PDB entry 5IPN | X-ray diffraction, 4.61 A resolution (low resolution: residue-level contacts below are approximate; hydrogen-bond / salt-bridge calls are withheld) | chains F and 1 of the 9 polymer chains in the assembly

== Chain F ==
Protein: RNA polymerase sigma factor RpoS
From: Escherichia coli
UniProtKB: P13445 (RPOS_ECOLI); numbering as in UniProt (aligned over 1-330)
Sequence (336 residues; each row starts with the number of its first residue):
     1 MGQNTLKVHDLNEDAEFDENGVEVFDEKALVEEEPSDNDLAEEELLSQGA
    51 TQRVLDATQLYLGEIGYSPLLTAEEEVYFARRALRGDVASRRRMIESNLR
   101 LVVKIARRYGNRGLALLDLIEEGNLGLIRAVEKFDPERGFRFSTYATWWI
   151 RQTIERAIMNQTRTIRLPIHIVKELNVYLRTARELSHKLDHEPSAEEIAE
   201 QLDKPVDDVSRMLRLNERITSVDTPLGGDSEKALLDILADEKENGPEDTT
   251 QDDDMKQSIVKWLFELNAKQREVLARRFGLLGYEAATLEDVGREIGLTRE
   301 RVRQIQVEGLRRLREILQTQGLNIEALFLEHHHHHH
Unresolved in the structure: 1-52, 330-336
Construct notes: conflict Gly2 (Ser in P13445), Glu33 (Gln in P13445), Leu329 (Arg in P13445); expression tag (331-336)
Swiss-Prot annotation at these positions:
  - DNA-binding region: Leu288 to Val307 (H-T-H motif)
  - region: Asp56 to Ala89 (Sigma-70 factor domain-1)
  - motif: Asp118 to Glu121 (Interaction with polymerase core subunit RpoC)
  - mutagenesis: Lys173 (K173E: Eliminates RpoS proteolysis. Lack of interaction with RssB), Glu174 (E174T: 2-fold increase in RpoS half-life. Does not affect interaction with RssB), Val177 (V177K: 3-fold increase in RpoS half-life), Tyr178 (Y178L: Does not affect RpoS half-life)

== Chain 1 ==
Molecule: synthetic non-template strand DNA
Sequence (50 nucleotides; numbered 10 to 59; the number before each row is that of its first residue):
    10 GCCTTGACATCCCACCTCACGTATGCTATAATGTGTGCAGTCTGACGCGG
Unresolved in the structure: 10-26

== Interface between chain F and chain 1 ==
Contacting residue pairs (51):
  Gln59(F) with DG42(1); DT43(1)
  Leu62(F) with DG42(1); DT43(1)
  Gly63(F) with DG42(1)
  Ile65(F) with DG42(1)
  Gly66(F) with DG42(1)
  Tyr67(F) with DG42(1)
  Leu70(F) with DT41(1)
  Glu76(F) with DT41(1)
  Ser97(F) with DT41(1)
  Asn98(F) with DT41(1)
  Arg100(F) with DT41(1); DG42(1)
  Leu101(F) with DT41(1)
  Val103(F) with DT43(1)
  Arg107(F) with DT43(1); DG44(1)
  Arg129(F) with DG34(1); DC35(1)
  Lys133(F) with DC35(1); DT36(1); DA37(1)
  Asp135(F) with DA37(1)
  Arg138(F) with DA37(1)
  Phe140(F) with DA37(1); DT38(1); DA39(1)
  Arg141(F) with DA39(1); DA40(1); DT41(1)
  Ser143(F) with DA39(1); DA40(1)
  Thr144(F) with DT38(1); DA39(1); DA40(1)
  Tyr145(F) with DT36(1); DA37(1)
  Thr147(F) with DA40(1)
  Trp148(F) with DT36(1); DA37(1)
  Trp149(F) with DC35(1); DT36(1)
  Gln152(F) with DC35(1); DT36(1)
  Arg156(F) with DT33(1)
  Arg166(F) with DA32(1)
  Pro168(F) with DA32(1)
  Ile169(F) with DT33(1)
  His170(F) with DT31(1); DA32(1)
Interface residues without a listed pair, chain F (37 interface residues in all): Thr58, Lys104, Leu116, Phe134, Gly139

== Overview ==
The interface between chain F and chain 1 involves 37 residues on one side and 14 on the other. Curated
annotation (UniProt) lists 4 mutagenesis sites on chain F.
Chain F is RNA polymerase sigma factor RpoS (Escherichia coli) and chain 1 is synthetic non-template strand
DNA; the structure, SigmaS-transcription initiation complex with 4-nt nascent RNA, was determined by X-ray
diffraction, deposited together with 5IPL and 5IPM.
